PDB entry 1BCP | X-ray diffraction, 2.70 A resolution | chains C and E of the 6 polymer chains in the assembly

# Chain C
Name: Pertussis toxin
From: Bordetella pertussis
Notes: EC 2.4.2.-
UniProtKB: P04979 (TOX3_BORPE); residues 1-199 here correspond to UniProt positions 29-227 (UniProt number = residue number + 28)
Chain sequence (199 residues; numbered 1 to 199; the number before each row is that of its first residue):
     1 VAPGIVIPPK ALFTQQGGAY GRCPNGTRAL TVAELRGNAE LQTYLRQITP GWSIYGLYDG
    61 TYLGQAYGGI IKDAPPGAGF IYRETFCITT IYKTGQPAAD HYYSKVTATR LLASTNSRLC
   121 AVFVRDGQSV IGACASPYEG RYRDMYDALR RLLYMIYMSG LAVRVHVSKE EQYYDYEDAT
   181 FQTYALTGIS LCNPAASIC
Disordered / not traced: 1-3
Cystine bridges: Cys23-Cys87, Cys120-Cys134, Cys192-Cys199

# Chain E
Name: Pertussis toxin
From: Bordetella pertussis
Notes: EC 2.4.2.-
UniProtKB: P0A3R5 (TOX4_BORPE); residues 1-110 here correspond to UniProt positions 43-152 (UniProt number = residue number + 42)
Chain sequence (110 residues; numbered 1 to 110; the number before each row is that of its first residue):
     1 DVPYVLVKTN MVVTSVAMKP YEVTPTRMLV CGIAAKLGAA ASSPDAHVPF CFGKDLKRPG
    61 SSPMEVMLRA VFMQQRPLRM FLGPKQLTFE GKPALELIRM VECSGKQDCP
Cystine bridges: Cys31-Cys51, Cys103-Cys109
Residues lining bound ligands: ATP (adenosine-5'-triphosphate): Val16, Met18, Lys54, Gly60, Ser61, Glu65, Arg69, Phe72

# How chain C and chain E interact
Contacting residue pairs (55):
  Tyr20(C) - Pro3(E)
  Tyr20(C) - Tyr4(E)
  Tyr20(C) - Val5(E)  hydrogen bond (backbone-backbone)
  Gly21(C) - Val5(E)
  Arg22(C) - Val5(E)
  Arg22(C) - Pro84(E)
  Arg22(C) - Lys85(E)
  Arg22(C) - Ile98(E)
  Arg28(C) - Arg99(E)
  Tyr58(C) - Val7(E)
  Tyr58(C) - Arg79(E)  hydrogen bond
  Tyr58(C) - Phe81(E)  hydrophobic
  Gly77(C) - Val7(E)
  Phe80(C) - Val5(E)
  Phe80(C) - Val7(E)  hydrophobic
  Ile81(C) - Tyr4(E)  hydrophobic
  Arg110(C) - Glu102(E)
  Arg110(C) - Ser104(E)
  Leu111(C) - Met67(E)
  Leu111(C) - Ala70(E)  hydrophobic
  Leu111(C) - Val101(E)
  Leu111(C) - Glu102(E)  hydrogen bond (backbone-side chain)
  Leu112(C) - Met67(E)
  Leu112(C) - Met100(E)
  Leu112(C) - Val101(E)  hydrophobic
  Ala113(C) - Pro63(E)
  Ala113(C) - Met64(E)  hydrophobic
  Ala113(C) - Met67(E)  hydrogen bond (backbone-side chain)
  Ala113(C) - Arg99(E)
  Ala113(C) - Met100(E)  hydrogen bond (backbone-backbone)
  Ser114(C) - Met64(E)
  Ser117(C) - Pro63(E)
  Arg118(C) - Pro63(E)
  Leu119(C) - Pro63(E)  hydrophobic
  Pro137(C) - Arg58(E)
  Pro137(C) - Pro63(E)
  Tyr138(C) - Arg58(E)
  Tyr138(C) - Ser62(E)
  Tyr138(C) - Pro63(E)
  Tyr146(C) - Ser61(E)  hydrogen bond (side chain-backbone)
  Tyr146(C) - Ser62(E)
  Tyr146(C) - Pro63(E)
  Tyr146(C) - Val66(E)
  Arg150(C) - Gly60(E)
  Arg150(C) - Ser61(E)
  Arg150(C) - Val66(E)
  Tyr154(C) - Val66(E)  hydrophobic
  Tyr154(C) - Arg69(E)
  Tyr154(C) - Ala70(E)
  Tyr157(C) - Ala70(E)  hydrophobic
  Tyr157(C) - Arg76(E)  hydrogen bond
  Tyr157(C) - Glu102(E)  hydrogen bond
  Asp175(C) - Arg99(E)  hydrogen bond (backbone-side chain)
  Glu177(C) - Arg79(E)  salt bridge
  Glu177(C) - Arg99(E)  salt bridge
Also at the interface, not in a pair above, chain C (29 interface residues in all): Pro76, Thr115, Asp147, Met158, Tyr176
Also at the interface, not in a pair above, chain E (29 interface residues in all): Met73, Gln74, Glu96, Asp108

# Overview
The chain C/chain E interface involves 29 residues from each chain; the contacts include 9 hydrogen bonds and
2 salt bridges. Among the polar pairs are Glu177(C)-Arg79(E), Glu177(C)-Arg99(E) and Tyr58(C)-Arg79(E).
Ligands of chain E: ATP.
Here chain C is Pertussis toxin and chain E is Pertussis toxin, both from Bordetella pertussis. Entry 1BCP
(Binary complex of pertussis toxin and ATP) was determined by X-ray diffraction.
